1NF4 - chains G and I of the 16 polymer chains in the assembly; structure by X-ray diffraction, 2.05 A resolution.

Chain G (and I):
Protein: bacterioferritin
From: Desulfovibrio desulfuricans
Notes: chain I of this document is another copy of the same molecule, construct and numbering; everything in this record applies to it too
Amino-acid sequence (179 residues; each row starts with the number of its first residue):
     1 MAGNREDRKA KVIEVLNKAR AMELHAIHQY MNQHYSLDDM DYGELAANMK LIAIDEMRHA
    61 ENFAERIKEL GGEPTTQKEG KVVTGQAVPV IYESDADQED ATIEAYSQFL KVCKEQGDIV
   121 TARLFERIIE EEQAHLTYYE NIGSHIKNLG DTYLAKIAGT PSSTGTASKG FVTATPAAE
Not modelled in the structure: 1-3, 173-179 (chain I: 1-2, 173-179)
Ion coordination: Fe2+ site 1: Glu23, Glu56, His59, Glu132; Fe2+ site 2: Glu56, Glu99, Glu132, His135; fe-coproporphyrin iii Fe: Met57 (shared with 1 residue of chain H)
Residues lining bound ligands: fe-coproporphyrin iii (FEC; 1,3,5,8-tetramethyl-porphine-2,4,6,7-tetrapropionic acid ferrous complex): Arg20, Leu24, Ile27, His28, Met31, Tyr35, Lys50, Ile54, Met57, Ala60, Glu61, Ala167, Ser168, Lys169

How chain G and chain I interact:
Contacting residue pairs (18):
  Asp39(G) - Asn141(I)
  Met40(G) - His145(I)
  Asp41(G) - Asn141(I)
  Asp41(G) - His145(I)  salt bridge
  Asp151(G) - Asn148(I)
  Asp151(G) - Leu149(I)
  Thr152(G) - Thr152(I)
  Leu154(G) - Leu149(I)
  Ala155(G) - Leu149(I)  hydrophobic
  Ala155(G) - Thr152(I)
  Ala155(G) - Tyr153(I)
  Ala155(G) - Lys156(I)  hydrogen bond (backbone-side chain)
  Lys156(G) - Lys156(I)  hydrogen bond (backbone-side chain)
  Ala158(G) - His145(I)
  Ala158(G) - Leu149(I)  hydrophobic
  Ala158(G) - Tyr153(I)  hydrophobic
  Ala158(G) - Lys156(I)  hydrogen bond (backbone-side chain)
  Gly159(G) - His145(I)
Other interface residues (no listed pair), chain G (12 interface residues in all): Tyr42, Ile157

Summary:
12 residues of chain G face 7 of chain I across their interface; the contacts include 3 hydrogen bonds and 1
salt bridge. Polar contacts include Asp41(G)-His145(I), Ala155(G)-Lys156(I) and Lys156(G)-Lys156(I). Bound to
chain G: fe-coproporphyrin iii. Glu23(G), Glu56(G), His59(G) and Glu132(G) coordinate Fe2+ site 1.
Both chains are bacterioferritin (Desulfovibrio desulfuricans). Entry 1NF4 (X-Ray Structure of the
Desulfovibrio desulfuricans bacterioferritin: the diiron site in different states (reduced structure)) was
determined by X-ray diffraction together with 1NF6 and 1NFV from the same study.
